PDB entry 1OQO | X-ray diffraction, 2.30 A resolution | chains A and B of the 4 polymer chains in the assembly

# Chain A (and B)
Name: immunoglobulin gamma-1 heavy chain constant region
Source organism: Homo sapiens
Notes: fragment: fc fragment; chain B of this document is another copy of the same molecule, construct and numbering; everything in this record applies to it too
Amino-acid sequence (212 residues; each row starts with the number of its first residue):
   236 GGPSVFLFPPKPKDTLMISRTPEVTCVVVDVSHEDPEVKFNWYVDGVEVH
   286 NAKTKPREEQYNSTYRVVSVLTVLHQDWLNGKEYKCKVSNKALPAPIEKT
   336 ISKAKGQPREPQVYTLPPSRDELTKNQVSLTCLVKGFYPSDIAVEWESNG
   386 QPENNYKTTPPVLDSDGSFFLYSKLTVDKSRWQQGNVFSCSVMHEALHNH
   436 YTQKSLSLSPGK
Unresolved in the structure: 236, 445-447 (chain B: 444-447)
Cystine bridges: C261-C321, C367-C425
Glycans and other covalent adducts: glycan linked to N297

# Interface between chain A and chain B
Pairs across the interface (40; chain A residue first):
  Y349(A) - S354(B)
  Y349(A) - D356(B)
  Y349(A) - E357(B)
  Y349(A) - K360(B)
  T350(A) - S354(B)
  L351(A) - L351(B)  hydrophobic
  L351(A) - S354(B)
  L351(A) - T366(B)
  S354(A) - Y349(B)
  S354(A) - T350(B)
  S354(A) - L351(B)
  D356(A) - Y349(B)
  D356(A) - K439(B)  salt bridge
  E357(A) - Y349(B)
  K360(A) - Y349(B)
  S364(A) - L368(B)
  T366(A) - L351(B)
  T366(A) - Y407(B)  hydrogen bond
  K370(A) - E357(B)
  K370(A) - S364(B)
  K392(A) - L398(B)
  K392(A) - S400(B)
  K392(A) - F405(B)
  T394(A) - V397(B)
  P395(A) - V397(B)
  V397(A) - P395(B)
  L398(A) - K392(B)
  D399(A) - K392(B)
  D399(A) - K409(B)  salt bridge
  S400(A) - N390(B)
  F405(A) - K392(B)
  F405(A) - K409(B)
  Y407(A) - T366(B)  hydrogen bond
  Y407(A) - Y407(B)  hydrophobic
  Y407(A) - K409(B)
  K409(A) - L368(B)
  K409(A) - D399(B)  salt bridge
  K409(A) - F405(B)
  K409(A) - Y407(B)
  K439(A) - D356(B)  salt bridge
Other interface residues (no listed pair), chain A (28 interface residues in all): Q347, P352, P353, L368, N390, T393, S408
Other interface residues (no listed pair), chain B (27 interface residues in all): Q347, P352, K370, T393, T394, S408

# In short
28 residues of chain A and 27 residues of chain B are in contact, with 2 hydrogen bonds and 4 salt bridges.
Among the polar pairs are D356(A)-K439(B), D399(A)-K409(B) and T366(A)-Y407(B).
Both chains are immunoglobulin gamma-1 heavy chain constant region (Homo sapiens). Entry 1OQO (Complex between
G0 version of an Fc bound to a minimized version of Protein A called ...) was determined by X-ray diffraction.
